2AFI - chains A and F of the 8 polymer chains in the assembly; structure by X-ray diffraction, 3.10 A resolution.

Chain A:
Protein: Nitrogenase molybdenum-iron protein
Source organism: Azotobacter vinelandii
Notes: EC 1.18.6.1
UniProt: P07328 (NIFD_AZOVI); residues 2-492 here correspond to UniProt positions 1-491 (UniProt number = residue number - 1)
Amino-acid sequence (491 residues; numbered 2 to 492; the number before each row is that of its first residue):
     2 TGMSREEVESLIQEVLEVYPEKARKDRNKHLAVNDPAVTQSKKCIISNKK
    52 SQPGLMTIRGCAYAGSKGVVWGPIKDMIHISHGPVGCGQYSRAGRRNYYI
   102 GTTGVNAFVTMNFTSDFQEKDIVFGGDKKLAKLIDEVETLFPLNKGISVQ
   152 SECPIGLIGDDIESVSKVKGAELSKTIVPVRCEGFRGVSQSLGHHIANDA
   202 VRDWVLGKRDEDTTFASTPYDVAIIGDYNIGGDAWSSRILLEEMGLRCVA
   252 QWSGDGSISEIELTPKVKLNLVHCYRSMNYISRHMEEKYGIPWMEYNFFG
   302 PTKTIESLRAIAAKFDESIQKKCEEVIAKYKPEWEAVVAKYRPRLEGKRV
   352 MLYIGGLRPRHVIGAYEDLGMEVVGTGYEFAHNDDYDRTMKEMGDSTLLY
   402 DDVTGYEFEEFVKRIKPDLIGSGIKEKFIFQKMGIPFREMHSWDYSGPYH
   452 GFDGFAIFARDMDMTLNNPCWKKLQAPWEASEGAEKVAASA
Unresolved in the structure: 2-4, 481-492
Ion coordination: fe(8)-S(7) cluster Fe: Cys62, Cys88, Cys154 (shared with 3 residues of chain B); fe(7)-mo-S(9)-n cluster Fe near Cys275 (its only coordinating residue here)
Ligand contacts:
  - fe(7)-mo-S(9)-n cluster (CFN): Val70, Arg96, His195, Tyr229, Ile231, Cys275, Ser278, Ile355, Gly356, Gly357, Leu358, Arg359, Pro360, Phe381, His442
  - fe(8)-S(7) cluster (CLF): Cys62, Tyr64, Pro85, Gly87, Cys88, Tyr91, Glu153, Cys154, Gly185
  - 3-hydroxy-3-carboxy-adipic acid (HCA): Ala65, Arg96, Gln191, Gly424, Ile425, Lys426, His442

Chain F:
Protein: Nitrogenase iron protein 1
Source organism: Azotobacter vinelandii
Notes: EC 1.18.6.1
UniProt: P00459 (NIFH1_AZOVI); residues 1-289 here = UniProt positions 1-289
Amino-acid sequence (289 residues; numbered 1 to 289; the number before each row is that of its first residue):
     1 AMRQCAIYGKGGIGKSTTTQNLVAALAEMGKKVMIVGCDPKADSTRLILH
    51 SKAQNTIMEMAAEAGTVEDLELEDVLKAGYGGVKCVESGGPEPGVGCAGR
   101 GVITAINFLEEEGAYEDDLDFVFYDVLGDVVCGGFAMPIRENKAQEIYIV
   151 CSGEMMAMYAANNISKGIVKYANSGSVRLGGLICNSRNTDREDELIIALA
   201 NKLGTQMIHFVPRDNVVQRAEIRRMTVIEYDPKAKQADEYRALARKVVDN
   251 KLLVIPNPITMDELEELLMEFGIMEVEDESIVGKTAEEV
Unresolved in the structure: 276-289
Ion coordination: Mg2+: Ser16 (together with ADP); 4Fe-4S cluster Fe: Cys97, Cys132 (shared with 2 residues of chain E)
Ligand contacts:
  - ADP (adenosine-5'-diphosphate): Lys10, Gly11, Gly12, Ile13, Gly14, Lys15, Ser16, Thr17, Lys41, Asp43, Asn185, Val211, Pro212, Arg213, Asp214, Val217, Gln218, Glu221, Gln236, Tyr240
  - 4Fe-4S cluster (SF4): Gly96, Cys97, Ala98, Gly99, Cys132, Gly133, Gly134, Phe135

Chain A / chain F interface:
Pairs across the interface (13):
  Ile123(A) with Arg100(F)
  Val124(A) with Arg100(F), hydrogen bond (backbone-side chain); Ile103(F); Met137(F), hydrophobic; Glu141(F)
  Phe125(A) with Arg100(F), hydrogen bond (backbone-side chain); Ile103(F), hydrophobic; Asn107(F)
  Gly126(A) with Arg100(F)
  Ile159(A) with Arg100(F), hydrogen bond (backbone-side chain)
  Gly160(A) with Cys97(F)
  Asp161(A) with Arg100(F), salt bridge
  Asp162(A) with Gly96(F)

In short:
8 residues of chain A face 7 of chain F across their interface, with 3 hydrogen bonds and 1 salt bridge. Polar
contacts include Asp161(A)-Arg100(F), Val124(A)-Arg100(F) and Phe125(A)-Arg100(F). Ligands of chain A:
3-hydroxy-3-carboxy-adipic acid, fe(7)-mo-S(9)-n cluster and fe(8)-S(7) cluster.
Here chain A is Nitrogenase molybdenum-iron protein and chain F is Nitrogenase iron protein 1, both from
Azotobacter vinelandii. Entry 2AFI (Crystal Structure of MgADP bound Av2-Av1 Complex) was determined by X-ray
diffraction (same publication as 4WZB and 2AFH).
